Entry 4IQH (X-ray diffraction, 1.76 A resolution); this record covers chain A.

# Chain A
Protein: Dysferlin
Organism: Homo sapiens
Notes: fragment: C2A DOMAIN of Dysferlin_v1; engineered mutation(s): C3A
UniProt: O75923 (DYSF_HUMAN); residues 32-126 here correspond to UniProt positions 30-124 (UniProt number = residue number - 2)
Amino-acid sequence (130 residues; row label = number of the first residue in the row; numbers below 1 keep their minus sign (Gly-3 is residue -3)):
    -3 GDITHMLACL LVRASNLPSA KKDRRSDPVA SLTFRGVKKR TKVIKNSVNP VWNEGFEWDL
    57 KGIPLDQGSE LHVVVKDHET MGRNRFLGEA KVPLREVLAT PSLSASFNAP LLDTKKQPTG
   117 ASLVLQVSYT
Unresolved in the structure: -3 to -2
UniProt features mapped onto this chain:
  - binding site (Ca(2+)): Asn42
From the paper describing this entry:
  - contacts within the chain: Arg20-Glu75 (salt bridge), Arg21-Asp23 (salt bridge), Asp73-Arg81 (salt bridge)

# In short
From UniProt: Ca2+-binding residue Asn42. From the paper: contacts within the chain involving Arg20, Glu75 and
Arg21 among others.
Chain A is Dysferlin (Homo sapiens); the structure, Crystal Structure Analysis of Dysferlin C2A variant 1
(C2Av1), was determined by X-ray diffraction (same publication as 4IHB).
